Entry 1ZA2 (X-ray diffraction, 2.50 A resolution); this record covers chains B and D of the 4 polymer chains in the assembly.

[Chain B (and D)]
Protein: Aspartate carbamoyltransferase regulatory chain
From: Escherichia coli
Notes: chain D of this document is another copy of the same molecule, construct and numbering; everything in this record applies to it too
UniProt: P00478 (PYRI_ECOLI); residues 2-153 here correspond to UniProt positions 1-152 (UniProt number = residue number - 1)
Amino-acid sequence (153 residues; each row starts with the number of its first residue):
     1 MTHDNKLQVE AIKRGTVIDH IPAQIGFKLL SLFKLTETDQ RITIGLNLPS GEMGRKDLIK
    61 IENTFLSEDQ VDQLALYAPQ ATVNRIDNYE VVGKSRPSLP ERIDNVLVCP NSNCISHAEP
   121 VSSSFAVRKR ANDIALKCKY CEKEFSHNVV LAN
Not modelled in the structure: 1-9
Construct notes: initiating methionine (1)
Ion coordination: Zn2+: Cys-109, Cys-114, Cys-138, Cys-141
Small-molecule neighbours: CTP (cytidine-5'-triphosphate): Glu-10, Ala-11, Ile-12, Val-17, Asp-19, His-20, Leu-58, Lys-60, Asn-84, Ile-86, Tyr-89, Val-91, Lys-94

[How chain B and chain D interact]
Residue-residue contacts - 35 pairs, chain B then chain D:
  Gln-24(B) with Thr-36(D); Thr-38(D), hydrogen bond (side chain-backbone)
  Phe-27(B) with Phe-27(D), hydrophobic; Leu-30(D), hydrophobic; Ser-31(D); Thr-36(D)
  Leu-30(B) with Phe-27(D), hydrophobic
  Ser-31(B) with Phe-27(D)
  Thr-36(B) with Gln-24(D), hydrogen bond (backbone-side chain); Phe-27(D); Leu-46(D)
  Thr-38(B) with Gln-24(D), hydrogen bond (backbone-side chain); Asn-47(D)
  Asp-39(B) with Asn-47(D)
  Gln-40(B) with Asn-47(D)
  Arg-41(B) with Leu-46(D); Asn-47(D); Leu-48(D); Pro-49(D)
  Ile-42(B) with Ile-44(D); Gly-45(D); Leu-46(D), hydrogen bond (backbone-backbone)
  Thr-43(B) with Ile-44(D)
  Ile-44(B) with Ile-42(D); Thr-43(D); Ile-44(D), hydrogen bond (backbone-backbone)
  Gly-45(B) with Ile-42(D)
  Leu-46(B) with Thr-36(D); Gln-40(D); Arg-41(D); Ile-42(D), hydrogen bond (backbone-backbone)
  Asn-47(B) with Thr-38(D), hydrogen bond (side chain-backbone); Asp-39(D); Gln-40(D), hydrogen bond (side chain-backbone)
  Leu-48(B) with Arg-41(D)
Interface residues without a listed pair, chain B (19 interface residues in all): Glu-37, Pro-49, Arg-55
Interface residues without a listed pair, chain D (18 interface residues in all): Glu-37

[Overview]
19 residues of chain B and 18 residues of chain D are in contact; the contacts include 8 hydrogen bonds. Among
the polar pairs are Gln-24(B)/Thr-38(D), Thr-36(B)/Gln-24(D) and Asn-47(B)/Thr-38(D). Bound to chain B: CTP.
The Zn2+ site is built by Cys-109(B), Cys-114(B), Cys-138(B) and Cys-141(B).
Chain B and chain D are both Aspartate carbamoyltransferase regulatory chain (Escherichia coli); the
structure, Structure of wild-type E. coli Aspartate Transcarbamoylase in the presence of CTP, carbamoyl
phosphate at 2.50 ..., was determined by X-ray diffraction (same publication as 1ZA1).
